PDB entry 4QEP | X-ray diffraction, 3.10 A resolution | chains A and D of the 3 polymer chains in the assembly

== Chain A ==
Molecule: Histone-lysine N-methyltransferase, H3 lysine-9 specific SUVH4
Organism: Arabidopsis thaliana
Notes: EC 2.1.1.43; fragment: functional fragment
UniProtKB: Q8GZB6 (SUVH4_ARATH); residue numbers follow UniProt; this construct covers 93-624
Sequence (533 residues; row label = number of the first residue in the row):
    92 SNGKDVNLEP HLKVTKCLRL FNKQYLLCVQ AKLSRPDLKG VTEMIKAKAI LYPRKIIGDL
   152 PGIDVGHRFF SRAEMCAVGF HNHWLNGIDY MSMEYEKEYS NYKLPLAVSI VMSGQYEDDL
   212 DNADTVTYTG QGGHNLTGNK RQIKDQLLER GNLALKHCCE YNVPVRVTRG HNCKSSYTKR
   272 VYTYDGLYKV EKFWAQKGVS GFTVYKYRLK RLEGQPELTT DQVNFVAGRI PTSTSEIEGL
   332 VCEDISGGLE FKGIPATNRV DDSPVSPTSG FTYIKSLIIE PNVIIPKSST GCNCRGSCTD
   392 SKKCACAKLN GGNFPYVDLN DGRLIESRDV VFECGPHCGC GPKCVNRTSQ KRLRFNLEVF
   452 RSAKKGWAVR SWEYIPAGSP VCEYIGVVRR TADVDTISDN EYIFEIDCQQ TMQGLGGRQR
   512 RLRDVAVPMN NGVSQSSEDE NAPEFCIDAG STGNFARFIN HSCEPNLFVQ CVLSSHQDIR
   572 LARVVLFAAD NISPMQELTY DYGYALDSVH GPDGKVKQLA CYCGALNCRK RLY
Disordered / not traced: 92-98, 313-328, 486-490, 500-533, 602-605
Sequence notes: expression tag (92)
Swiss-Prot annotation at these positions:
  - binding site (Zn(2+)): Cys383, Cys385, Cys389, Cys395, Cys397, Cys425, Cys429, Cys431, Cys435, Cys554, Cys612, Cys614, Cys619
  - binding site (S-adenosyl-L-methionine): Lys456 to Trp458, Tyr493, Arg548, Asn551, His552
Metal / ion sites: Zn2+ site 1: Cys383, Cys397, Cys425, Cys429; Zn2+ site 2: Cys383, Cys385, Cys389, Cys395; Zn2+ site 3: Cys389, Cys425, Cys431, Cys435; Zn2+ site 4: Cys554, Cys612, Cys614, Cys619
Ligand contacts: S-adenosylhomocysteine (SAH): Lys456, Gly457, Trp458, Ala459, Glu492, Tyr493, Arg548, Phe549, Ile550, Asn551, His552, Tyr593, Leu610, Ala611, Cys612, Tyr613, Cys614, Leu623
Reported in the primary citation:
  - mutagenesis - L176G, Y207A, D210A, Y219A, L227G: unchanged catalytic activity
  - mutagenesis - Y475F: decreased catalytic activity
  - mutagenesis - Y475F/Y593F, Y593F: abolished catalytic activity
  - mutagenesis - Y591F: increased catalytic activity
  - specificity-determining residues: Tyr591

== Chain D ==
Molecule: 15-nt DNA strand
Sequence (15 nucleotides; each row starts with the number of its first residue):
     1 ACTGCTGAGT ACCAT
Disordered / not traced: 1-2

== Interface between chain A and chain D ==
Contacting residue pairs (18):
  Ser125(A) - DG7(D)  hydrogen bond to the phosphate
  Arg126(A) - DG7(D)  sugar contact
  Leu129(A) - DA8(D)  sugar contact
  Lys130(A) - DA8(D)  salt bridge to the phosphate
  Thr133(A) - DA8(D)  sugar contact
  Thr133(A) - DG9(D)  hydrogen bond to the phosphate
  Ile136(A) - DG9(D)  phosphate contact
  Lys146(A) - DA11(D)  phosphate contact
  His174(A) - DA11(D)  salt bridge to the phosphate
  Trp175(A) - DG7(D)  sugar contact
  Trp175(A) - DA8(D)  hydrogen bond to the base
  Leu176(A) - DG7(D)  base contact
  Tyr181(A) - DA11(D)  phosphate contact
  Tyr181(A) - DC12(D)  phosphate contact
  Ser183(A) - DA11(D)  sugar contact
  Ser183(A) - DC12(D)  phosphate contact
  Met184(A) - DC12(D)  hydrogen bond to the phosphate
  Thr228(A) - DC5(D)  base contact
Also at the interface, not in a pair above, chain A (17 interface residues in all): Pro196, Leu227, Gly229
Also at the interface, not in a pair above, chain D (8 interface residues in all): DG4, DT10

== In short ==
17 residues of chain A face 8 of chain D across their interface, with 4 hydrogen bonds and 2 salt bridges.
Among the polar pairs are Trp175(A)-DA8(D), Ser125(A)-DG7(D) and Thr133(A)-DG9(D). The paper reports that
Y475F/Y593F and Y593F of chain A abolish catalytic activity; the specificity determinant Tyr591(A); 9
substitutions were tested in all.
Chain A is Histone-lysine N-methyltransferase, H3 lysine-9 specific SUVH4 (Arabidopsis thaliana) and chain D
is a 15-nt DNA strand; the structure, crystal structure of KRYPTONITE in complex with mCHG DNA and SAH, was
determined by X-ray diffraction (same publication as 4QEN and 4QEO).
